PDB entry 5FL7 | X-ray diffraction, 3.50 A resolution | chains D and G of the 19 polymer chains in the assembly

[Chain D]
Name: ATP synthase subunit beta
From: Yarrowia lipolytica
Notes: EC 3.6.3.14
UniProt: Q6CFT7 (Q6CFT7_YARLI); residues 1-509 here = UniProt positions 1-509
Chain sequence (509 residues; numbered 1 to 509; the number before each row is that of its first residue):
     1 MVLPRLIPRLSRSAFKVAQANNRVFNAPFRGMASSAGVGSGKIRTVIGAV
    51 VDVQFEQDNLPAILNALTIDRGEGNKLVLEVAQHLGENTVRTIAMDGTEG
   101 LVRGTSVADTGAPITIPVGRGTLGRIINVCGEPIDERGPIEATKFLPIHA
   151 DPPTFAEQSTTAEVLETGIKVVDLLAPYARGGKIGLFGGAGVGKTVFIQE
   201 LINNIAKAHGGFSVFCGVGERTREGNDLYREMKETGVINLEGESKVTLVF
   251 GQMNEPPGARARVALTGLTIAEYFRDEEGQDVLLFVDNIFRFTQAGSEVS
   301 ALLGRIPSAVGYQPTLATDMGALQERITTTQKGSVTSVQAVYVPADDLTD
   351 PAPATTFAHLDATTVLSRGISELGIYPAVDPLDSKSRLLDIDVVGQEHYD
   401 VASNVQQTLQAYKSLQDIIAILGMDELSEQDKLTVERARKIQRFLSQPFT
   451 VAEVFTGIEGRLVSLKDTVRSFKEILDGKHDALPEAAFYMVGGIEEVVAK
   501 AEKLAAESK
Unresolved in the structure: 1-36, 507-509
Ion coordination: Mg2+: T195 (together with ADP)
Small-molecule neighbours: ADP (adenosine-5'-diphosphate): G189, A190, G191, V192, G193, K194, T195, V196, Y376, F449, A452, F455, T456
UniProt features mapped onto this chain:
  - binding site (ATP): G189 to V196
  - site: S384 (Required for activity)
From the paper describing this entry:
  - binding site for ADP: T195

[Chain G]
Name: ATP synthase subunit gamma chain, mitochondrial
From: Yarrowia lipolytica
Notes: EC 3.6.1.34
UniProt: Q6C338 (Q6C338_YARLI); numbering as in UniProt (aligned over 1-293)
Chain sequence (293 residues; numbered 1 to 293; the number before each row is that of its first residue):
     1 MFALRTAARPAARSVGATRNYATLREIEMRLKSIKNIEKITNTMKIVAST
    51 KLGKAQRAMATSKVYNEASEKVFENSETAVPENIEKRLWVVVSSDKGLCG
   101 SIHSQLARTVRRKLLDFESGEKLIDIVAVGEKIKAQLGRSNPEQMRLSFG
   151 GTGKEAPTFEEAAHIADEILALDTQYDDIEIVYNKVLSGISFEPIMKESY
   201 SAKAIEDAPKFGQYELEDDVVKNLADFSLANTIYAAMAEGHAAEISARRN
   251 AMDNASKNASDMINKYSILYNRTRQAVITNELVDIITGASSLE
Unresolved in the structure: 1-22, 117-119, 293

[Interface between chain D and chain G]
Contacting residue pairs - 11 pairs, chain D then chain G:
  I306(D) - A289(G)  hydrophobic
  P307(D) - I285(G)
  S308(D) - I285(G)
  A309(D) - E281(G)
  V310(D) - E281(G)  hydrogen bond (backbone-side chain)
  A345(D) - R25(G)  hydrogen bond (backbone-side chain)
  D346(D) - R25(G)  hydrogen bond (backbone-side chain)
  D347(D) - R25(G)
  I421(D) - L98(G)  hydrophobic
  L422(D) - M44(G)  hydrophobic
  E426(D) - K96(G)  salt bridge
Also at the interface, not in a pair above, chain D (12 interface residues in all): G304
Also at the interface, not in a pair above, chain G (9 interface residues in all): G288, L292

[Overview]
12 residues of chain D and 9 residues of chain G are in contact, with 3 hydrogen bonds and 1 salt bridge.
Polar pairs include E426(D)-K96(G), V310(D)-E281(G) and A345(D)-R25(G). Bound to chain D: ADP. UniProt lists 8
ATP-binding residues on chain D. The paper reports a binding site for ADP at T195(D).
Here chain D is ATP synthase subunit beta and chain G is ATP synthase subunit gamma chain, mitochondrial, both
from Yarrowia lipolytica. Entry 5FL7 (Structure of the F1c10 complex from Yarrowia lipolytica ATP synthase)
was determined by X-ray diffraction.
